1SN5 - chains B and C of the 4 polymer chains in the assembly; structure by X-ray diffraction, 1.90 A resolution.

== Chain B (and C) ==
Name: transthyretin
Organism: Sparus aurata
Notes: chain C of this document is another copy of the same molecule, construct and numbering; everything in this record applies to it too
UniProt: Q9PTT3 (Q9PTT3_SPAAU); residues -2 to 127 here correspond to UniProt positions 21-150 (UniProt number = residue number + 23)
Chain sequence (130 residues; row label = number of the first residue in the row; numbers below 1 keep their minus sign (Thr-2 is residue -2)):
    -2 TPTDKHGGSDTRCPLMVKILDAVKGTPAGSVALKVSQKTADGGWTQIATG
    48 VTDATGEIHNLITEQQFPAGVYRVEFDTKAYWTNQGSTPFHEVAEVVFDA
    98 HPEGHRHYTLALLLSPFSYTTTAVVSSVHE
Not modelled in the structure: -2 to 9, 126-127 (chain C: -2 to 10, 126-127)
Sequence notes: conflict Arg103 (Gly126 in Q9PTT3)
Residues lining bound ligands: 3,5,3'triiodothyronine (T3): Lys15, Leu17, Glu54, Thr106, Ala108, Leu109, Leu110, Val121
Reported in the primary citation:
  - binding site for 3,5,3'triiodothyronine: Lys15, Leu109

== Interface between chain B and chain C ==
Residue-residue contacts (19):
  Ala19(B) with Ser112(C); Pro113(C); Phe114(C), hydrogen bond (backbone-backbone); Ser115(C)
  Val20(B) with Val20(C), hydrophobic; Pro113(C); Phe114(C)
  Lys21(B) with Phe114(C)
  Gly22(B) with Phe114(C)
  Leu110(B) with Ser115(C)
  Ser112(B) with Ala19(C); Ser112(C), hydrogen bond
  Pro113(B) with Ala19(C); Val20(C)
  Phe114(B) with Ala19(C), hydrogen bond (backbone-backbone); Val20(C); Gly22(C)
  Ser115(B) with Ala19(C); Leu110(C)
Also at the interface, not in a pair above, chain C (9 interface residues in all): Lys21

== In short ==
Chain B and chain C each contribute 9 residues to their interface, with 3 hydrogen bonds. Polar contacts
include Ser112(B)-Ser112(C) and Ala19(B)-Phe114(C). Chain B binds 3,5,3'triiodothyronine. The paper reports a
binding site for 3,5,3'triiodothyronine at Lys15(B) and Leu109(B).
Both chains are transthyretin (Sparus aurata). Entry 1SN5 (Crystal Structure of Sea Bream Transthyretin in
complex with Triiodothyronine at 1.90A Resolution) was determined by X-ray diffraction, deposited together
with 1SN0 and 1SN2.
